PDB entry 5EBV | X-ray diffraction, 2.20 A resolution | chain A

[Chain A]
Name: Enhanced intracellular survival protein
Source organism: Mycobacterium tuberculosis
Reference sequence: P9WFK7 (EIS_MYCTU); residues 2-402 here correspond to UniProt positions 8-408 (UniProt number = residue number + 6)
Chain sequence (422 residues; numbered -19 to 402; the number before each row is that of its first residue; numbers below 1 keep their minus sign (Met-19 is residue -19)):
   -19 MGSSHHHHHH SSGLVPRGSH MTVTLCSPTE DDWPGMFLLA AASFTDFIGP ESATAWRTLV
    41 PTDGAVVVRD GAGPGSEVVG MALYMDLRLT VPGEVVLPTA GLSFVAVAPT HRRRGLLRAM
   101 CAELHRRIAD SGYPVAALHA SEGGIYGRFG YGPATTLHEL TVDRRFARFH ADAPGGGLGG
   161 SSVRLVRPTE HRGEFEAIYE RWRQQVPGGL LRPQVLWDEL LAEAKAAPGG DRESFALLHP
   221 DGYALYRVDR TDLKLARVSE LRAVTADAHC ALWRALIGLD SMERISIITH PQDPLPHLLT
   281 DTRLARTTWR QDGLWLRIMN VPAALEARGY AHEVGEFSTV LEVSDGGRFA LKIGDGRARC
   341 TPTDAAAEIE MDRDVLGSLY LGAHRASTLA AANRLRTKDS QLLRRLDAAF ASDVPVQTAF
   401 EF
Not modelled in the structure: -19 to 2, 52-55
Differences from the reference sequence: initiating methionine (-19); expression tag (-18 to 1); engineered mutation Ala204 (Cys210 in P9WFK7)
Ligand contacts:
  - 5LR (5-(4-chlorophenyl)-N-[3-(3,4-dihydro-1H-isoquinolin-2-yl)propyl]-4-methyl-1,1-bis(oxidanylidene)-1,2-thiazol-3-amine): Trp13, Phe24, Asp26, Phe27, Ile28, Ala33, Trp36, Arg37, Val40, Leu63, Met65, Ser83, Phe84, Val85, His119, Glu401, Phe402
  - coenzyme A (COA): Ala86, Val87, Arg92, Arg93, Arg94, Gly95, Leu96, Leu97, Arg98, Ser121, Ile125, Tyr126, Asp260
What the authors report for this chain:
  - binding site for 5LR: Trp13, Phe24, Asp26 to Glu31, Ala33, Trp36, Arg37, Leu63, Met65, Ser83, Phe84, Glu401
  - conformationally variable residues (loop rearrangement, side-chain flip): Asp26 to Glu31

[In short]
Ligands of chain A: coenzyme A and compound 5LR. The paper reports a binding site for 5LR at Trp13, Phe24 and
Asp26 among others; conformational variability at Asp26.
Chain A is Enhanced intracellular survival protein (Mycobacterium tuberculosis); the structure, Crystal
structure of acetyltransferase Eis from Mycobacterium tuberculosis in complex with inhibitor 11c and CoA, was
determined by X-ray diffraction, deposited together with 5EC4.
